PDB entry 8G8Y | electron microscopy, 3.80 A resolution | chains E and F of the 12 polymer chains in the assembly

== Chain E (and F) ==
Name: Core protein Cp183
From: Hepatitis B virus
Notes: chain F of this document is another copy of the same molecule, construct and numbering; everything in this record applies to it too
UniProtKB: A0A1B2G2S7 (A0A1B2G2S7_HBV); residues 1-144 here correspond to UniProt positions 30-173 (UniProt number = residue number + 29)
Chain sequence (144 residues; each row starts with the number of its first residue):
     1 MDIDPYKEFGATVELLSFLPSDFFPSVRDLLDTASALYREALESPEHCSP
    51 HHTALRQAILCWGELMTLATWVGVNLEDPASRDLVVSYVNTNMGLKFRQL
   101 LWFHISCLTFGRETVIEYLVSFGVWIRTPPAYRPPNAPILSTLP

== Chain E / chain F interface ==
Residue-residue contacts (43; chain E residue first):
  Met1(E) with Arg39(F); Glu43(F), hydrogen bond (backbone-side chain)
  Asp2(E) with Glu43(F)
  Ile3(E) with Arg39(F); Arg56(F); Ile59(F), hydrophobic; Leu60(F)
  Lys7(E) with Glu43(F); Pro45(F)
  Glu8(E) with His47(F), salt bridge; Thr53(F); Arg56(F), salt bridge
  Phe9(E) with His47(F)
  Arg39(E) with Met1(F)
  Leu42(E) with Met1(F), hydrophobic
  Glu43(E) with Met1(F); Asp2(F); Lys7(F)
  Pro45(E) with Lys7(F)
  His47(E) with Glu8(F), salt bridge; Phe9(F); Pro50(F)
  Pro50(E) with His47(F)
  Thr53(E) with Glu8(F)
  Arg56(E) with Ile3(F); Glu8(F), salt bridge
  Gln57(E) with Ala54(F)
  Leu60(E) with Ile3(F)
  Cys61(E) with Cys61(F), hydrogen bond
  Glu64(E) with Lys96(F); Phe97(F)
  Leu68(E) with Tyr88(F)
  Trp71(E) with Tyr88(F)
  Leu76(E) with Ser81(F); Val85(F), hydrophobic
  Glu77(E) with Ser81(F)
  Asp78(E) with Asp78(F)
  Ser81(E) with Leu76(F)
  Tyr88(E) with Leu68(F), hydrophobic; Trp71(F), hydrophobic
  Met93(E) with Glu64(F)
  Lys96(E) with Glu64(F), salt bridge
  Phe97(E) with Glu64(F)
Other interface residues (no listed pair), chain E (34 interface residues in all): Pro5, Ser35, Glu46, Ala54, Ile59, Thr67
Other interface residues (no listed pair), chain F (34 interface residues in all): Glu46, Gln57, Thr67, Glu77, Leu84, Val89, Arg112

== Overview ==
Chain E and chain F each contribute 34 residues to their interface, with 2 hydrogen bonds and 5 salt bridges.
Polar pairs include Glu8(E)-His47(F), Glu8(E)-Arg56(F) and Lys96(E)-Glu64(F).
Chain E and chain F are both Core protein Cp183 (Hepatitis B virus); the structure, Hepatitis B virus capsid
bound to importin alpha1, was determined by electron microscopy, deposited together with 8G5V and 8G6V.
